Entry 6AMX (X-ray diffraction, 2.05 A resolution); this record covers chain A.

# Chain A
Name: ABC transporter
From: Aquifex aeolicus (strain VF5)
Notes: fragment: Nucelotide Binding Domain
Reference sequence: O67181 (O67181_AQUAE); residues 2-235 here correspond to UniProt positions 3-236 (UniProt number = residue number + 1)
Chain sequence (242 residues; row label = number of the first residue in the row):
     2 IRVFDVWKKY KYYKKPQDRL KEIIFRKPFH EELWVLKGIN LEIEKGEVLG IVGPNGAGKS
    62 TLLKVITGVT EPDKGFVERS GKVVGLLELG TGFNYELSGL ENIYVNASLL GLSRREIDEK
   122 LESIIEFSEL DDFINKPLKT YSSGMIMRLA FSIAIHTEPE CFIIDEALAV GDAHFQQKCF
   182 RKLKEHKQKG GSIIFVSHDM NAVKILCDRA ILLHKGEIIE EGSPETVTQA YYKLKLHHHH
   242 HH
Disordered / not traced: 241-243
Construct notes: expression tag (236-243)
Reported in the primary citation:
  - self-association interface (contacts with another copy of this molecule); pairs are residue here / residue on that copy: Ser61-Ser143

# In short
The paper reports a self-association interface involving Ser61 and Ser143.
Chain A is ABC transporter (Aquifex aeolicus (strain VF5)); the structure, Crystal Structure of Nucelotide
Binding Domain of O-antigen polysaccharide ABC-transporter, was determined by X-ray diffraction (same
publication as 6OIH and 6AN5).
